PDB entry 3IDG | X-ray diffraction, 1.86 A resolution | chains A and B of the 3 polymer chains in the assembly

# Chain A
Name: 2F5 Fab light chain
From: Homo sapiens
Notes: antibody fragment or engineered binder
Sequence (214 residues; row label = number of the first residue in the row):
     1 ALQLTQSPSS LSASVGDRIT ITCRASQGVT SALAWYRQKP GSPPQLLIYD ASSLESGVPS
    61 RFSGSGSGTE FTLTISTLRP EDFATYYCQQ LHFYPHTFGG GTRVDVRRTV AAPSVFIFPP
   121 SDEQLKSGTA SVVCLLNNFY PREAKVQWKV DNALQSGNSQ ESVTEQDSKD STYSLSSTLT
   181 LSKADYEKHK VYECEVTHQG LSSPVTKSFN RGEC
Cystine bridges: Cys23-Cys88, Cys134-Cys194

# Chain B
Name: 2F5 Fab heavy chain
From: Homo sapiens
Notes: antibody fragment or engineered binder
Sequence (237 residues; numbered 1 to 218 plus 19 insertion-coded residues; the number before each row is that of its first residue; a row labelled like 35A-35B holds insertion residues (35A, then the next letters in order)):
     1 RITLKESGPP LVKPTQTLTL TCSFSGFSLS DFGVG
35A-35B VG
    36 WIRQPPGKAL EWLAIIYSDD DKRYSPSLNT RLTITKDTSK NQVVLVM
82A-82C TRV
    83 SPVDTATYFC AHRRGPTT
100A-100N LFGVPIARGPVNAM
   101 DVWGQGITVT ISSTSTKGPS VFPLAPSSKS TSGGTAALGC LVKDYFPEPV TVSWNSGALT
   161 SGVHTFPAVL QSSGLYSLSS VVTVPSSSLG TQTYTCNVNH KPSNTKVDKR VEPKSCDK
Not modelled in the structure: 127-132, 190-191, 217-218
Cystine bridges: Cys22-Cys92, Cys140-Cys196

# Chain A / chain B interface
Residue-residue contacts (80; chain A residue first):
  Ala32(A) with Asn100L(B)
  Leu33(A) with Asn100L(B)
  Ala34(A) with Asn100L(B); Ala100M(B), hydrophobic
  Tyr36(A) with Ala100M(B); Met100N(B), hydrogen bond (side chain-backbone); Trp103(B)
  Gln38(A) with Gln39(B), hydrogen bond; Phe91(B)
  Pro43(A) with Phe91(B), hydrophobic; Gly104(B)
  Pro44(A) with Leu45(B), hydrophobic; Trp103(B)
  Leu46(A) with Ala100M(B), hydrophobic; Asp101(B)
  Tyr49(A) with Arg96(B); Gly100I(B); Pro100J(B), hydrophobic; Asn100L(B); Ala100M(B), hydrophobic
  Asp50(A) with Gly100I(B); Asn100L(B), hydrogen bond
  Glu55(A) with Arg96(B), salt bridge; Asp101(B)
  Tyr87(A) with Gln39(B), hydrogen bond; Lys43(B); Ala44(B); Leu45(B), hydrophobic
  Gln89(A) with Trp47(B); Met100N(B)
  Leu91(A) with Arg95(B); Val100K(B); Asn100L(B); Ala100M(B)
  Tyr94(A) with Trp47(B), hydrophobic; Tyr52(B), hydrogen bond; Arg58(B)
  Pro95(A) with Trp47(B), hydrophobic; Pro61(B)
  His96(A) with Trp47(B); Arg95(B)
  Phe98(A) with Ile37(B), hydrophobic; Leu45(B); Trp47(B); Trp103(B), hydrophobic
  Gly100(A) with Ala44(B)
  Phe116(A) with Thr135(B); Ala137(B), hydrophobic
  Phe118(A) with Leu124(B); Ala125(B); Pro126(B); Ala137(B)
  Ser121(A) with Phe122(B); Pro123(B)
  Glu123(A) with Val121(B); Lys209(B), salt bridge
  Gln124(A) with Phe122(B); Lys143(B)
  Ser131(A) with Leu141(B); Lys143(B)
  Val133(A) with Leu124(B), hydrophobic
  Leu135(A) with Ala137(B), hydrophobic; Phe166(B), hydrophobic; Val181(B), hydrophobic
  Asn137(A) with His164(B), hydrogen bond; Thr183(B), hydrogen bond
  Asn138(A) with His164(B)
  Gln160(A) with Val169(B); Leu170(B), hydrogen bond (side chain-backbone); Gln171(B)
  Glu161(A) with Val169(B)
  Ser162(A) with Phe166(B); Pro167(B), hydrogen bond (side chain-backbone)
  Val163(A) with Pro167(B)
  Thr164(A) with Phe166(B)
  Ser174(A) with His164(B), hydrogen bond; Phe166(B)
  Leu175(A) with Phe166(B)
  Ser176(A) with Phe166(B); Ser179(B), hydrogen bond
Also at the interface, not in a pair above, chain A (43 interface residues in all): Ser31, Gly99, Pro119, Thr129, Asp167, Thr180
Also at the interface, not in a pair above, chain B (49 interface residues in all): Glu46, Ile50, Asp56, Ser60, Gln105, Ala136, Leu138, Thr165

# Summary
The interface between chain A and chain B involves 43 residues on one side and 49 on the other; the contacts
include 11 hydrogen bonds and 2 salt bridges. Among the polar pairs are Glu55(A)-Arg96(B), Glu123(A)-Lys209(B)
and Tyr36(A)-Met100N(B).
Chain A is 2F5 Fab light chain and chain B is 2F5 Fab heavy chain, both from Homo sapiens; the structure,
Crystal structure of the HIV-1 Cross Neutralizing Monoclonal Antibody 2F5 in complex with gp41 Peptide ALDKWD,
was determined by X-ray diffraction, deposited together with 1U8H, 1U8I, 1U8J, 1U8L, 1U8M, 1U8N and 14 further
entries.
